8AMZ - chains J and R of the 17 polymer chains in the assembly; structure by electron microscopy, 3.30 A resolution.

[Chain J]
Protein: AAA domain-containing protein
Organism: Spinacia oleracea
UniProt: A0A0K9QG12 (A0A0K9QG12_SPIOL); residue numbers follow UniProt; this construct covers 1-404
Sequence (404 residues; row label = number of the first residue in the row):
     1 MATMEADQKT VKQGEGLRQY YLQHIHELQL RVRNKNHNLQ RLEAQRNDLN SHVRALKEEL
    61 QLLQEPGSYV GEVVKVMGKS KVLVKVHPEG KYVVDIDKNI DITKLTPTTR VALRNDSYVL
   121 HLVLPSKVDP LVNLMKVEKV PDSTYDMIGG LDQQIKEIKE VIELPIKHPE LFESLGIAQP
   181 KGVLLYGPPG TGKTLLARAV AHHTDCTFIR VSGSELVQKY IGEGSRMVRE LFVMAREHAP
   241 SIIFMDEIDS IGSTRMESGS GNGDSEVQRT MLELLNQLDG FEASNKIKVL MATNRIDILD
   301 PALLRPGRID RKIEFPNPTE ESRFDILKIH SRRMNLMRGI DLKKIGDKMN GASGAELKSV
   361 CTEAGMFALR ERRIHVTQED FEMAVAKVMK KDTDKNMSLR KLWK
Unresolved in the structure: 1-15, 248-264, 395-404

[Chain R]
Protein: PCI domain-containing protein
Organism: Spinacia oleracea
UniProt: A0A0K9QVX1 (A0A0K9QVX1_SPIOL); residues 1-386 here = UniProt positions 1-386
Sequence (386 residues; each row starts with the number of its first residue):
     1 MEAQEGSQNE HLKLANKIFH LTHPDVEDIE KVSLKEEVLS AIKSDFMVSL YETLAGNGVL
    61 ELDQALLDSM RQSIEDELKK LDEKIADAEE NLGESEVREA HLAKSLFYIR IGDKDKALEQ
   121 LKVTETKTVA VGQKMDLVFF TLQVGLFDMD FDLISRSIDK AKNLFEEGGD WERKNRLKVY
   181 EGLYCMSTRD FKKAASLFLD SISTFTTYEL FPYDTFIFYT VLTSIISLDR VSLKQKVVDA
   241 PEILTVIGKI PYLSEFLNSL YDCQYKSFFS AFAGLTEQIK FDRYLHRHFR YYMREVRTVV
   301 YSQFLESYKS VTIEAMAKAF GVTVEFIDLE LSRFIAAGKL HCKIDKVVGV LETNRPDAKN
   361 ALYQATIKQG DFLLNRIQKL SRVIDL
Unresolved in the structure: 1-6

[How chain J and chain R interact]
Residue-residue contacts (14):
  Thr-144(J) / Ala-130(R)
  Lys-167(J) / Leu-92(R)
  His-168(J) / Glu-90(R)
  His-202(J) / Val-129(R)
  Arg-332(J) / Asp-170(R)
  Arg-332(J) / Trp-171(R)  hydrogen bond (backbone-backbone)
  Arg-332(J) / Glu-172(R)  hydrogen bond (backbone-backbone)
  Arg-333(J) / Gly-169(R)
  Arg-333(J) / Asp-170(R)
  Arg-333(J) / Trp-171(R)
  Met-334(J) / Trp-171(R)
  Arg-338(J) / Ile-202(R)
  Arg-338(J) / Ser-203(R)
  Arg-338(J) / Thr-204(R)
Other interface residues (no listed pair), chain J (13 interface residues in all): Ser-143, His-203, Asn-335, Leu-336, Met-337
Other interface residues (no listed pair), chain R (14 interface residues in all): Asn-91, Gly-93, Glu-94

[In short]
Chain J and chain R form an interface of 13 and 14 residues respectively, with 2 hydrogen bonds. Backbone
hydrogen bonds pair Arg-332(J)/Trp-171(R) and Arg-332(J)/Glu-172(R).
Chain J is AAA domain-containing protein and chain R is PCI domain-containing protein, both from Spinacia
oleracea; the structure, Spinach 19S proteasome, was determined by electron microscopy.
